7FOT - chains A and B; structure by X-ray diffraction, 1.56 A resolution.

# Chain A
Protein: Pre-mRNA-splicing factor 8
Organism: Saccharomyces cerevisiae S288C
UniProtKB: P33334 (PRP8_YEAST); numbering as in UniProt (aligned over 1836-2090)
Chain sequence (258 residues; numbered 1833 to 2090; the number before each row is that of its first residue):
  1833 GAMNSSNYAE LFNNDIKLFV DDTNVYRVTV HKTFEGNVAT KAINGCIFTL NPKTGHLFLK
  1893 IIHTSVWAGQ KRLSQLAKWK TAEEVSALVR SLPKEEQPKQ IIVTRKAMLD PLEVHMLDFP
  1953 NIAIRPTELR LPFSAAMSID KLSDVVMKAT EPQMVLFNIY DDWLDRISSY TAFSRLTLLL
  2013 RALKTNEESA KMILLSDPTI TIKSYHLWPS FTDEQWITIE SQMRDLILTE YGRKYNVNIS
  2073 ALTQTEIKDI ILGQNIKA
Not modelled in the structure: 2070-2090
Differences from the reference sequence: expression tag (1833-1835)
Curated features (UniProtKB/Swiss-Prot):
  - mutagenesis: Asp1853 (D1853A: Alters protein folding. Severely impaired growth. Strongly reduced growth at 35 degrees Celsius; when associated with A-1854; D1853N: Reduced growth at 30 degrees Celsius ...), Asp1854 (D1854A: Reduced growth at 30 degrees Celsius. Strongly reduced growth at 16 degrees Celsius. Strongly reduced growth at 35 degrees Celsius; when associated with A-1853 ...), Thr1855 (T1855A: Reduced growth at 30 degrees Celsius. Strongly reduced growth at 16 degrees Celsius), Thr1936 (T1936A: Reduced growth at 30 degrees Celsius. Strongly reduced growth at 16 degrees Celsius), Arg1937 (R1937K: Severely impaired growth. Reduced growth at 30 degrees Celsius. Strongly reduced growth at 16 degrees Celsius)

# Chain B
Protein: A1 cistron-splicing factor AAR2
Organism: Saccharomyces cerevisiae S288C
UniProtKB: P32357 (AAR2_YEAST); aligned to UniProt positions 1-317 over residues 1-317
Chain sequence (308 residues; row label = number of the first residue in the row; note: 13 numbers in that range are skipped by the numbering (no residue carries them; nothing is unmodelled there); numbers below 1 keep their minus sign (Gly-3 is residue -3)):
    -3 GAMAMNTVPF TSAPIEVTIG IDQYSFNVKE NQPFHGIKDI PIGHVHVIHF QHADNSSMRY
    57 GYWFDCRMGN FYIQYDPKDG LYKMMEERDG AKFENIVHNF KERQMMVSYP KIDEDDTWYN
   117 LTEFVQMDKI RKIVRKDENQ FSYVDSSMTT VQENEL
   166 SSSSSDPAHS LNYTVINFKS REAIRPGHEM EDFLDKSYYL NTVMLQGIFK NSSNYFGELQ
   226 FAFLNAMFFG NYGSSLQWHA MIELICSSAT VPKHMLDKLD EILYYQIKTL PEQYSDILLN
   286 ERVWNICLYS SFQKNSLHNT EKIMENKYPE LL
Not modelled in the structure: -3 to 0, 166-169
Differences from the reference sequence: expression tag (-3 to 0); conflict Ser166 (Leu153 in P32357), Ser167 (Lys154 in P32357), Ser170 (Asp in P32357)
Curated features (UniProtKB/Swiss-Prot):
  - region: Leu261 to Ile282 (Leucine-zipper)
  - modified residue: Ser253 (Phosphoserine), Thr274 (Phosphothreonine)
Ligand contacts: VFR ((3E)-N-benzyl-3-(hydroxyamino)-3-iminopropanamide): Phe120, Val121, Gln122, Lys125, Ile126, Lys128, Ile129, Thr179, Ile213, Phe214, Asn219, Gly222, Glu223, Phe226

# Interface between chain A and chain B
Contacting residue pairs (17):
  Gln1907(A) with Met195(B); Leu199(B)
  Leu1908(A) with Met195(B), hydrophobic
  Trp1911(A) with Glu194(B); Met195(B), hydrophobic; Phe198(B), hydrophobic
  Asp1942(A) with Lys184(B), salt bridge; Phe198(B)
  Glu1945(A) with Lys184(B), salt bridge
  Val1946(A) with Ile189(B), hydrophobic; Glu194(B); Phe198(B), hydrophobic
  His1947(A) with Glu194(B), salt bridge
  Leu1949(A) with Lys184(B); Ser185(B); Arg186(B)
  Asp1950(A) with Arg186(B), salt bridge

# In short
The interface between chain A and chain B involves 9 residues on one side and 8 on the other; the contacts
include 4 salt bridges. Polar contacts include Asp1942(A)-Lys184(B), Glu1945(A)-Lys184(B) and
His1947(A)-Glu194(B). Bound to chain B: compound VFR.
Chain A is Pre-mRNA-splicing factor 8 and chain B is A1 cistron-splicing factor AAR2, both from Saccharomyces
cerevisiae S288C; the structure, PanDDA analysis group deposition -- Aar2/RNaseH in complex with fragment
P08D03 from the F2X-Universal Library, was determined by X-ray diffraction (same publication as 5ST0, 5ST1,
5ST2, 5ST3, 5ST4, 5ST5 and 248 further entries).
